3WN5 - chains A and C of the 3 polymer chains in the assembly; structure by X-ray diffraction, 2.78 A resolution.

# Chain A
Molecule: Ig gamma-1 chain C region
From: Homo sapiens
UniProt: P01857 (IGHG1_HUMAN); residues 216-445 here correspond to UniProt positions 99-328 (UniProt number = residue number - 117)
Chain sequence (230 residues; each row starts with the number of its first residue):
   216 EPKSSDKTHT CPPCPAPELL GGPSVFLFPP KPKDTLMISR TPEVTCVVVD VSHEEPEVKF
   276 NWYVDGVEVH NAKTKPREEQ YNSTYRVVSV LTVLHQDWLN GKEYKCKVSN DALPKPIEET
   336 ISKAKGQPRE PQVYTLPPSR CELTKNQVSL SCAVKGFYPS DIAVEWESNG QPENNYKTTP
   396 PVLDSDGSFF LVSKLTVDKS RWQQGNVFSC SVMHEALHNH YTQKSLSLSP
Disordered / not traced: 216-232, 445
Differences from the reference sequence: engineered mutation Ser220 (Cys103 in P01857), Glu270 (Asp153 in P01857), Asp326 (Lys209 in P01857), Lys330 (Ala213 in P01857), Glu334 (Lys217 in P01857), Cys356 (Asp239 in P01857), Ser366 (Thr249 in P01857), Ala368 (Leu251 in P01857), Val407 (Tyr290 in P01857)
Disulfides: Cys261-Cys321, Cys367-Cys425
Covalent attachments: glycan linked to Asn297
UniProt features mapped onto this chain:
  - region: Glu216 to Ser219, Asp221 to Pro227 (Hinge)
  - glycosylation: Asn297 (N-linked (GlcNAc...) (complex) asparagine)

# Chain C
Molecule: Low affinity immunoglobulin gamma Fc region receptor III-A
From: Homo sapiens
UniProt: P08637 (FCG3A_HUMAN); residues -3 to 187 here correspond to UniProt positions 18-208 (UniProt number = residue number + 21)
Chain sequence (197 residues; row label = number of the first residue in the row; numbers below 1 keep their minus sign (Met-3 is residue -3)):
    -3 MRTEDLPKAV VFLEPQWYRV LEKDSVTLKC QGAYSPEDQS TQWFHNESLI SSQASSYFID
    57 AATVDDSGEY RCQTQLSTLS DPVQLEVHIG WLLLQAPRWV FKEEDPIHLR CHSWKNTALH
   117 KVTYLQNGKG RKYFHHNSDF YIPKATLKDS GSYFCRGLVG SKNVSSETVQ ITITQGLAVS
   177 TISSFFPPGY QHHHHHH
Disordered / not traced: -3 to 0, 33-34, 172-193
Differences from the reference sequence: engineered mutation Gln35 (Asn56 in P08637), Gln71 (Asn92 in P08637), Gln166 (Asn187 in P08637); expression tag (188-193)
Disulfides: Cys26-Cys68, Cys107-Cys151
Covalent attachments: N-acetylglucosamine (NAG) linked to Asn42; glycan linked to Asn159
UniProt features mapped onto this chain:
  - site: Ala174, Val175 (Cleavage)
  - glycosylation (N-linked (GlcNAc...) asparagine): Asn42, Asn159

# How chain A and chain C interact
Residue-residue contacts (18; chain A residue first):
  Leu235(A) with Trp87(C); Thr113(C); Val155(C)
  Gly236(A) with Trp87(C); Val155(C); Lys158(C), hydrogen bond (backbone-side chain)
  Gly237(A) with Lys158(C)
  Pro238(A) with Lys158(C), hydrogen bond (backbone-side chain)
  Ser239(A) with Lys158(C)
  Ala327(A) with Trp110(C)
  Leu328(A) with Trp110(C); Lys158(C)
  Pro329(A) with Ile85(C); Gly86(C); Trp87(C); Trp110(C)
  Lys330(A) with Ile85(C)
  Ile332(A) with Lys158(C)
Other interface residues (no listed pair), chain A (11 interface residues in all): Asp265
Other interface residues (no listed pair), chain C (10 interface residues in all): Ala114, Gly156, Ser157

# Overview
11 residues of chain A face 10 of chain C across their interface; the contacts include 2 hydrogen bonds. Polar
contacts include Gly236(A)-Lys158(C) and Pro238(A)-Lys158(C). N-acetylglucosamine is covalently linked to
Asn42(C).
Chain A is Ig gamma-1 chain C region and chain C is Low affinity immunoglobulin gamma Fc region receptor
III-A, both from Homo sapiens; the structure, Crystal structure of asymmetrically engineered Fc variant in
complex with FcgRIIIa, was determined by X-ray diffraction.
